PDB entry 6XAV | electron microscopy, 7.70 A resolution (low resolution: residue-level contacts below are approximate; hydrogen-bond / salt-bridge calls are withheld) | chains N and I of the 16 polymer chains in the assembly

# Chain N
Molecule: 31-nt DNA strand
Sequence (31 nucleotides; each row starts with the number of its first residue; note: 2 numbers in that range are skipped by the numbering (no residue carries them; nothing is unmodelled there); a row labelled like 12A-12D holds insertion residues (12A, then the next letters in order)):
     1 GGGCTACCTCTC
12A-12D TCCA
    15 TGACGGCGAATACCC
Not modelled in the structure: 12A-12D

# Chain I
Protein: DNA-directed RNA polymerase subunit beta
Organism: Escherichia coli K-12
Notes: EC 2.7.7.6
Reference sequence: P0A8V2 (RPOB_ECOLI); residue numbers follow UniProt; this construct covers 1-1342
Chain sequence (1342 residues; each row starts with the number of its first residue):
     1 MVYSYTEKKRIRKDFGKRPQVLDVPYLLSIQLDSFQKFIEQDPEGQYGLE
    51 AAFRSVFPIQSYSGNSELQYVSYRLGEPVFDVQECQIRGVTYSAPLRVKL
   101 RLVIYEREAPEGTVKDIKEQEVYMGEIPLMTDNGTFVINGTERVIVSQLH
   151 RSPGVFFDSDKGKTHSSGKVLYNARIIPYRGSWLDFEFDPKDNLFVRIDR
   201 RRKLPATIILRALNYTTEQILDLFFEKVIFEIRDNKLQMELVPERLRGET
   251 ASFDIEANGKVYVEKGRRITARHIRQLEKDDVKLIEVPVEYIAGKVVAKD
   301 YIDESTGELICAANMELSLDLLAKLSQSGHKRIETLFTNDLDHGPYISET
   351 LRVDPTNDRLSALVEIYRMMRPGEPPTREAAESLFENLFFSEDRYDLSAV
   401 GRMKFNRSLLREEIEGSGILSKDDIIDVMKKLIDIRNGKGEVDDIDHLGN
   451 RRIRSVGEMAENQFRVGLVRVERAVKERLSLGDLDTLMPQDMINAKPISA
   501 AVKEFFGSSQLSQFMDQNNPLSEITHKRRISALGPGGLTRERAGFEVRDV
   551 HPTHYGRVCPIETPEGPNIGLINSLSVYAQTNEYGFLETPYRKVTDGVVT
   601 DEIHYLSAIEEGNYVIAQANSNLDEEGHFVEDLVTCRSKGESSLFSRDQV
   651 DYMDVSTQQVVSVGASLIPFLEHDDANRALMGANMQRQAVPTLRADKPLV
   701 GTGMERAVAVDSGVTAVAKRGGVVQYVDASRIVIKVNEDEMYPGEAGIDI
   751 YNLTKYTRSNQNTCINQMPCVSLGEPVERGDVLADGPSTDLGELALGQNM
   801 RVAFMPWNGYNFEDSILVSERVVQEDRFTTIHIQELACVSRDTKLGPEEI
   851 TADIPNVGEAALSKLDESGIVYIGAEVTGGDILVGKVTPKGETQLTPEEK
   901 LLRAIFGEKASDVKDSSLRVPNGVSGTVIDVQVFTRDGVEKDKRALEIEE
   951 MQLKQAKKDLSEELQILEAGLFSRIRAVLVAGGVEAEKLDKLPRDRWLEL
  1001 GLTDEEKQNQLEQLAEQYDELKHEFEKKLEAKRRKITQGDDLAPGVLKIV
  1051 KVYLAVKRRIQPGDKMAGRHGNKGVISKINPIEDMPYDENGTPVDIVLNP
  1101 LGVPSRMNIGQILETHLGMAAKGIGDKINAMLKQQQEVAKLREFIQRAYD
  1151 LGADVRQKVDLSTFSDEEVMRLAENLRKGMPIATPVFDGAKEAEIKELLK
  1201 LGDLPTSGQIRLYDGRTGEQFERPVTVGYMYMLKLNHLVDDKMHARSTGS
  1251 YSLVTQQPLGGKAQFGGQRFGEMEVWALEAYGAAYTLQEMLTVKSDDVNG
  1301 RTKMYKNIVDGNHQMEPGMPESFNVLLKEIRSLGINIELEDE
Not modelled in the structure: 892-910, 983-1001
Swiss-Prot annotation at these positions:
  - modified residue (N6-acetyllysine): Lys1022, Lys1200

# How chain N and chain I interact
Residue-residue contacts (7; chain N residue first):
  DT9(N) - Arg470(I)
  DT9(N) - Arg473(I)
  DC12(N) - Arg201(I)
  DC12(N) - Pro372(I)
  DG16(N) - Arg542(I)
  DA17(N) - Arg200(I)
  DA17(N) - Arg542(I)
Also at the interface, not in a pair above, chain I (7 interface residues in all): Trp183

# In short
4 residues of chain N face 7 of chain I across their interface.
Chain N is a 31-nt DNA strand and chain I is DNA-directed RNA polymerase subunit beta (Escherichia coli K-12);
the structure, CryoEM Structure of E. coli Rho-dependent Transcription Pre-termination Complex bound with
NusG, was determined by electron microscopy, deposited together with 6XAS.
